PDB entry 4QV3 | X-ray diffraction, 3.00 A resolution | chains L and M of the 28 polymer chains in the assembly

Chain L:
Molecule: Proteasome subunit beta type-6
Organism: Saccharomyces cerevisiae
Notes: EC 3.4.25.1
Reference sequence: P23724 (PSB6_YEAST); residues 1-222 here correspond to UniProt positions 20-241 (UniProt number = residue number + 19)
Chain sequence (222 residues; row label = number of the first residue in the row):
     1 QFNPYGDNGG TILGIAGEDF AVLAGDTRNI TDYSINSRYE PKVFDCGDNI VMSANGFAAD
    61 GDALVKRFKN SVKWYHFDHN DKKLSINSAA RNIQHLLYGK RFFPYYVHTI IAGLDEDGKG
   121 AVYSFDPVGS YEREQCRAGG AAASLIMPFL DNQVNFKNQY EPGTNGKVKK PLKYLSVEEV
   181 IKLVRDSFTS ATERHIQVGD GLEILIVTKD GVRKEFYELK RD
Ion coordination: Mg2+: Asp222 (shared with 3 residues of chain V)

Chain M:
Molecule: Proteasome subunit beta type-7
Organism: Saccharomyces cerevisiae
Notes: EC 3.4.25.1
Reference sequence: P30657 (PSB7_YEAST); residues -12 to 233 here correspond to UniProt positions 21-266 (UniProt number = residue number + 33)
Chain sequence (246 residues; numbered -12 to 233; the number before each row is that of its first residue; numbers below 1 keep their minus sign (Thr-12 is residue -12)):
   -12 TQIANAGASP MVNTQQPIVT GTSVISMKYD NGVIIAADNL GSYGSLLRFN GVERLIPVGD
    48 NTVVGISGDI SDMQHIERLL KDLVTENAYD NPLADAEEAL EPSYIFEYLA TVMYQRRSKM
   108 NPLWNAIIVA GVQSNGDQFL RYVNLLGVTY SSPTLATGFG AHMANPLLRK VVDRESDIPK
   168 TTVQVAEEAI VNAMRVLYYR DARSSRNFSL AIIDKNTGLT FKKNLQVENM KWDFAKDIKG
   228 YGTQKI
Not modelled in the structure: -12 to 0

Interface between chain L and chain M:
Residue-residue contacts - 39 pairs, chain L then chain M:
  Gln1(L) with Thr1(M)
  Phe2(L) with Thr1(M); Arg104(M); Met107(M); Pro109(M), hydrophobic; Leu132(M), hydrophobic; Leu133(M), hydrophobic
  Asn3(L) with Leu133(M)
  Pro4(L) with Arg104(M), hydrogen bond (backbone-side chain); Met107(M), hydrophobic; Leu133(M)
  Asn8(L) with Val135(M)
  Ser34(L) with His149(M), hydrogen bond
  Ile35(L) with Arg156(M), hydrogen bond (backbone-side chain)
  Asn36(L) with Tyr137(M); Ser139(M); Arg156(M)
  Ser37(L) with Ser138(M), hydrogen bond (side chain-backbone)
  Glu40(L) with Arg128(M), salt bridge; Tyr137(M); Ser138(M), hydrogen bond (side chain-backbone)
  Phe57(L) with Arg104(M); Leu133(M); Val135(M), hydrophobic
  Ala59(L) with Tyr101(M); Leu133(M); Gly134(M); Val135(M)
  Asp60(L) with Tyr101(M), hydrogen bond; Arg104(M), salt bridge
  Asp62(L) with Thr136(M)
  Ala63(L) with Tyr101(M)
  Lys66(L) with Glu94(M), salt bridge
  Phe103(L) with Arg104(M); Ser105(M)
  Tyr105(L) with Tyr101(M)
  Glu218(L) with Arg161(M), salt bridge
  Arg221(L) with Asp160(M), salt bridge; Arg161(M)
Interface residues without a listed pair, chain L (23 interface residues in all): Tyr5, Asn29, Tyr39
Interface residues without a listed pair, chain M (22 interface residues in all): Trp111, Leu142

Overview:
23 residues of chain L and 22 residues of chain M are in contact; the contacts include 6 hydrogen bonds and 5
salt bridges. Polar contacts include Glu40(L)-Arg128(M), Asp60(L)-Arg104(M) and Lys66(L)-Glu94(M).
Chain L is Proteasome subunit beta type-6 and chain M is Proteasome subunit beta type-7, both from
Saccharomyces cerevisiae; the structure, yCP beta5-M45V mutant, was determined by X-ray diffraction, deposited
together with 4QUX, 4QUY, 4QV0, 4QV1, 4QV4, 4QV5 and 42 further entries.
